Entry 3CFS (X-ray diffraction, 2.40 A resolution); this record covers chains B and E.

[Chain B]
Molecule: Histone-binding protein RBBP7
Organism: Homo sapiens
Reference sequence: Q16576 (RBBP7_HUMAN); residues 1-411 here = UniProt positions 1-411
Sequence (414 residues; row label = number of the first residue in the row; numbers below 1 keep their minus sign (His-2 is residue -2)):
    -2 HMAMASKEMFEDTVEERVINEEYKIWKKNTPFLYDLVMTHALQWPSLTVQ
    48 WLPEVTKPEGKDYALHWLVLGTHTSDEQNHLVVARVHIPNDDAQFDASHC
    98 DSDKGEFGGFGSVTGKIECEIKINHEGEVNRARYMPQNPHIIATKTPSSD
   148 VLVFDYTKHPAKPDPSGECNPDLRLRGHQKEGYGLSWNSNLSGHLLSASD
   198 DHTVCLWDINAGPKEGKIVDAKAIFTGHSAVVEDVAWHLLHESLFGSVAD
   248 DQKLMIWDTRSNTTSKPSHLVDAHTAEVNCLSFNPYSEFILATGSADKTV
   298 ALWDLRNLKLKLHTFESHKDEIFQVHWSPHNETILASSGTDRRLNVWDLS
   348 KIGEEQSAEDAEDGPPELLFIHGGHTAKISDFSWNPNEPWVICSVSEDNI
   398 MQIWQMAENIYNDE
Unresolved in the structure: -2 to 6, 90-110, 411
Construct notes: cloning artifact (-2 to 0)
Modified positions: Mse-1 (selenomethionine); Mse1 (selenomethionine); Mse6 (selenomethionine)
Ligand contacts: arsenic (ARS): Val79, Glu115, Cys116, Lys119
Curated features (UniProtKB/Swiss-Prot):
  - modified residue: Ala2 (N-acetylalanine), Ser3 (Phosphoserine), Lys4 (N6-acetyllysine), Thr10 (Phosphothreonine), Ser95 (Phosphoserine), Lys119 (N6-acetyllysine), Lys159 (N6-acetyllysine), Ser354 (Phosphoserine)
  - cross-link (Glycyl lysine isopeptide (Lys-Gly)): Lys4 (interchain with G-Cter in SUMO2), Lys101 (interchain with G-Cter in SUMO2), Lys155 (interchain with G-Cter in SUMO2), Lys159 (interchain with G-Cter in SUMO2)
  - natural variant: Lys25 (deletion: In SPGFX9; uncertain significance), Gln47 (Q47H: In SPGFX9; uncertain significance; Q47K: In SPGFX9; uncertain significance), Glu285 (E285K: In SPGFX9; uncertain significance), Asp301 (D301H: In SPGFX9; uncertain significance), Thr373 (T373TGN: In SPGFX9; uncertain significance)
Reported in the primary citation:
  - contacts within the chain: Gln353-Gly361 (hydrogen bond), His310-Glu364 (hydrogen bond)
  - mutagenesis - L30Y, E356Q/D357N/E359Q/D360N: decreased binding to GST-histone H4 1-48

[Chain E]
Molecule: Histone H4
Organism: Homo sapiens
Notes: fragment: to 42
Reference sequence: P62805 (H4_HUMAN); residues 27-41 here correspond to UniProt positions 28-42 (UniProt number = residue number + 1)
Sequence (15 residues; each row starts with the number of its first residue):
    27 QGITKPAIRRLARRG
Curated features (UniProtKB/Swiss-Prot):
  - modified residue: Lys31 (N6-(2-hydroxyisobutyryl)lysine)
  - cross-link: Lys31 (Glycyl lysine isopeptide (Lys-Gly) (interchain with G-Cter in SUMO2))
Reported in the primary citation:
  - mutagenesis - I34T/R35S/L37D, L37D/R39V/R40N, R39V/R40N: decreased binding to Histone-binding protein RBBP7 (chain B)

[How chain B and chain E interact]
Contacting residue pairs (33):
  Trp23(B) - Gly41(E)
  Asn26(B) - Leu37(E)
  Phe29(B) - Gly28(E)
  Phe29(B) - Ile29(E)  hydrophobic
  Phe29(B) - Ile34(E)
  Phe29(B) - Leu37(E)  hydrophobic
  Leu30(B) - Ile34(E)
  Leu30(B) - Leu37(E)  hydrophobic
  Leu30(B) - Ala38(E)
  Gln353(B) - Arg39(E)
  Glu356(B) - Arg36(E)  salt bridge
  Asp357(B) - Arg36(E)  salt bridge
  Asp357(B) - Arg39(E)  hydrogen bond (backbone-side chain)
  Asp360(B) - Arg39(E)
  Asp360(B) - Arg40(E)  salt bridge
  Gly361(B) - Arg39(E)  hydrogen bond (backbone-side chain)
  Pro362(B) - Arg39(E)  hydrogen bond (backbone-side chain)
  Pro363(B) - Arg39(E)
  Leu365(B) - Arg39(E)  hydrogen bond (backbone-side chain)
  Leu366(B) - Ala38(E)
  Leu366(B) - Arg39(E)
  Phe367(B) - Ala38(E)  hydrophobic
  Ile368(B) - Ala38(E)  hydrogen bond (backbone-backbone)
  Ile368(B) - Arg39(E)
  Ile368(B) - Gly41(E)
  Asn406(B) - Lys31(E)
  Asn406(B) - Arg35(E)  hydrogen bond (backbone-side chain)
  Ile407(B) - Ile34(E)  hydrophobic
  Ile407(B) - Arg35(E)  hydrogen bond (backbone-side chain)
  Ile407(B) - Ala38(E)  hydrophobic
  Asn409(B) - Lys31(E)
  Asn409(B) - Arg35(E)
  Asp410(B) - Arg35(E)  salt bridge
Also at the interface, not in a pair above, chain B (20 interface residues in all): Gly370
From the paper, about this interface:
  - residue pairs: Asp357(B)-Arg39(E) (backbone contact), Asp360(B)-Arg40(E), Gly361(B)-Arg39(E) (backbone contact), Pro362(B)-Arg39(E) (backbone contact), Leu365(B)-Arg39(E) (backbone contact)
  - interface residues, chain B: Trp23(B), Phe29(B), Leu30(B), Phe367(B), Ile368(B), Asn406(B), Ile407(B), Asp410(B)
  - interface residues, chain E: Lys31(E), Ile34(E), Arg35(E), Arg36(E), Leu37(E), Ala38(E)

[Summary]
The interface between chain B and chain E involves 20 residues on one side and 11 on the other; the contacts
include 7 hydrogen bonds and 4 salt bridges. Among the polar pairs are Glu356(B)-Arg36(E), Asp357(B)-Arg36(E)
and Asp360(B)-Arg40(E). The authors report backbone contacts between Asp357(B) and Arg39(E), Gly361(B) and
Arg39(E) and Pro362(B) and Arg39(E) among others; a contact between Asp360(B) and Arg40(E). The paper reports
that I34T/R35S/L37D, L37D/R39V/R40N and R39V/R40N of chain E reduce binding to Histone-binding protein RBBP7
(chain B); interface residues Trp23(B), Phe29(B) and Lys31(E) among others; 5 substitutions were tested in
all.
Chain B is Histone-binding protein RBBP7 and chain E is Histone H4, both from Homo sapiens; the structure,
Structural basis of the interaction of RbAp46/RbAp48 with histone H4, was determined by X-ray diffraction
together with 3CFV from the same study.
